PDB entry 7X42 | electron microscopy, 3.88 A resolution | chains A and B of the 6 polymer chains in the assembly

Chain A:
Protein: Virion protein 1
Organism: Coxsackievirus B1
Reference sequence: W8GTF7 (W8GTF7_9ENTO); residue numbers follow UniProt; this construct covers 1-278
Chain sequence (278 residues; row label = number of the first residue in the row):
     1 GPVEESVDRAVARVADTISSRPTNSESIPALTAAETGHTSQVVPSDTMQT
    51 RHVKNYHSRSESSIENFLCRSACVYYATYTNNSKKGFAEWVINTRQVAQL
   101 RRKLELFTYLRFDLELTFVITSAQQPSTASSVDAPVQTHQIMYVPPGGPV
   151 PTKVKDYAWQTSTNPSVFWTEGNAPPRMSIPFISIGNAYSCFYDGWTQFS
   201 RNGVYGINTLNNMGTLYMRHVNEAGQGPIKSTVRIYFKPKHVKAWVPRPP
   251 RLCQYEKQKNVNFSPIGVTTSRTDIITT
Not modelled in the structure: 1-11
Sequence notes: conflict Lys-84 (Glu in W8GTF7)

Chain B:
Protein: Capsid protein VP0
Organism: Coxsackievirus B1
Reference sequence: A0A7T7KAA0 (A0A7T7KAA0_9ENTO); residues 1-263 here correspond to UniProt positions 70-332 (UniProt number = residue number + 69)
Chain sequence (263 residues; numbered 1 to 263; the number before each row is that of its first residue):
     1 SPSAEECGYSDRVRSITLGNSTITTQECANVVVGYGVWPEYLKDNEATAE
    51 DQPTQPDVATCRFYTLESVQWMKNSAGWWWKLPDALSQMGLFGQNMQYHY
   101 LGRTGYTIHVQCNASKFHQGCLLVVCVPEAEMGCSNLNNTPEFSELSGGD
   151 SARMFTDTQVGESNAKKVQTAVWNAGMGVGVGNLTIFPHQWINLRTNNSA
   201 TLVMPYINSVPMDNMFRHNNLTLMIIPFVPLNYSEGSSPYVPITVTIAPM
   251 CAEYNGLRLASNQ
Not modelled in the structure: 1-9, 262-263

Chain A / chain B interface:
Contacting residue pairs (68):
  Ala-34(A) / Trp-191(B)
  Glu-35(A) / Gln-190(B)
  Glu-35(A) / Trp-191(B)  hydrogen bond (backbone-backbone)
  Glu-35(A) / Thr-196(B)
  Thr-36(A) / Asn-30(B)
  Gly-37(A) / His-189(B)
  Tyr-109(A) / Glu-129(B)  hydrogen bond
  Tyr-109(A) / Ile-207(B)
  Tyr-109(A) / Asn-208(B)
  Tyr-109(A) / Ser-209(B)
  Asn-187(A) / Ser-209(B)  hydrogen bond (side chain-backbone)
  Asn-187(A) / Pro-211(B)
  Ser-190(A) / Ser-209(B)
  Phe-192(A) / Glu-129(B)
  Phe-192(A) / Glu-131(B)
  Tyr-193(A) / Glu-129(B)  hydrogen bond (backbone-side chain)
  Tyr-193(A) / Glu-131(B)  hydrogen bond (backbone-side chain)
  Tyr-193(A) / Arg-217(B)  hydrogen bond (side chain-backbone)
  Tyr-193(A) / His-218(B)
  Asp-194(A) / Glu-129(B)  hydrogen bond (backbone-side chain)
  Asp-194(A) / Ala-130(B)
  Asp-194(A) / Glu-131(B)  hydrogen bond (backbone-side chain)
  Asp-194(A) / His-218(B)
  Asp-194(A) / Asn-219(B)  hydrogen bond (backbone-backbone)
  Gly-195(A) / Arg-217(B)
  Trp-196(A) / Arg-217(B)  hydrogen bond (backbone-backbone)
  Thr-197(A) / Arg-217(B)
  Phe-199(A) / Asn-214(B)
  Phe-199(A) / Arg-217(B)
  Arg-201(A) / Phe-143(B)
  Arg-201(A) / Phe-216(B)  hydrogen bond (side chain-backbone)
  Tyr-205(A) / Glu-131(B)
  Tyr-205(A) / Met-132(B)  hydrogen bond (side chain-backbone)
  Tyr-205(A) / Thr-140(B)
  Val-246(A) / Tyr-35(B)
  Val-246(A) / Pro-128(B)  hydrophobic
  Pro-247(A) / Phe-187(B)
  Arg-248(A) / Pro-128(B)
  Arg-248(A) / Glu-129(B)  hydrogen bond (side chain-backbone)
  Arg-248(A) / Phe-187(B)
  Pro-249(A) / Asn-183(B)
  Pro-249(A) / Ile-186(B)
  Pro-249(A) / Phe-187(B)
  Pro-250(A) / Val-179(B)
  Pro-250(A) / Asn-183(B)
  Arg-251(A) / Met-177(B)
  Arg-251(A) / Gly-178(B)
  Leu-252(A) / Gly-178(B)  hydrogen bond (backbone-backbone)
  Leu-252(A) / Val-179(B)  hydrophobic
  Leu-252(A) / Gly-180(B)
  Cys-253(A) / Gly-178(B)  hydrogen bond (backbone-backbone)
  Glu-256(A) / Leu-137(B)
  Lys-257(A) / Asn-138(B)
  Val-261(A) / Glu-131(B)
  Val-261(A) / Met-132(B)
  Asn-262(A) / Gly-133(B)
  Asn-262(A) / Cys-134(B)  hydrogen bond (side chain-backbone)
  Asn-262(A) / Leu-137(B)  hydrogen bond (side chain-backbone)
  Asn-262(A) / Asn-139(B)  hydrogen bond (side chain-backbone)
  Phe-263(A) / Leu-137(B)
  Phe-263(A) / Asn-174(B)
  Phe-263(A) / Gly-176(B)
  Phe-263(A) / Gly-178(B)
  Pro-265(A) / Gln-159(B)
  Pro-265(A) / Gln-169(B)
  Pro-265(A) / Asn-174(B)
  Ile-266(A) / Trp-173(B)  hydrogen bond (backbone-side chain)
  Ile-266(A) / Asn-174(B)  hydrogen bond (backbone-side chain)
Also at the interface, not in a pair above, chain A (38 interface residues in all): Thr-108, Ala-188, Gln-198, Gly-203, Asn-260, Ser-264, Val-268
Also at the interface, not in a pair above, chain B (49 interface residues in all): Ala-29, Val-32, Lys-81, Asp-84, Tyr-100, Asn-136, Ala-171, Leu-184, Asn-193, Asn-197

In short:
38 residues of chain A and 49 residues of chain B are in contact, with 20 hydrogen bonds. Among the polar
pairs are Tyr-109(A)/Glu-129(B), Asn-187(A)/Ser-209(B) and Tyr-193(A)/Glu-129(B).
Here chain A is Virion protein 1 and chain B is Capsid protein VP0, both from Coxsackievirus B1. Entry 7X42
(Cryo-EM structure of Coxsackievirus B1 pre-A-particle in complex with nAb 8A10 (classified from CVB1 mature
virion ...) was determined by electron microscopy (same publication as 7X2G, 7X2I, 7X2O, 7X2T, 7X2W, 7X35 and
7 further entries).
